6JPI - chains B and E of the 6 polymer chains in the assembly; structure by X-ray diffraction, 3.14 A resolution.

== Chain B ==
Name: HTH cro/C1-type domain-containing protein
From: Pseudomonas aeruginosa (strain ATCC 15692 / DSM 22644 / CIP 104116 / JCM 14847 / LMG 12228 / 1C / PRS 101 / PAO1)
UniProt: Q9HVC1 (Q9HVC1_PSEAE); residues 1-101 here = UniProt positions 1-101
Sequence (109 residues; each row starts with the number of its first residue):
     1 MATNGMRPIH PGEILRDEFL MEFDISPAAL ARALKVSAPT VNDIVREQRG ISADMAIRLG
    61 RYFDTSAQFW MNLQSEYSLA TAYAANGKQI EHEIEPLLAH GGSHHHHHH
Unresolved in the structure: 1-5, 99-109
Sequence notes: expression tag (102-109)

== Chain E ==
Molecule: 28-nt DNA strand
Sequence (28 nucleotides; each row starts with the number of its first residue):
     1 CATTAACCCT TAACGTTAAG CGTTAACT

== Chain B / chain E interface ==
Residue-residue contacts - 12 pairs, chain B then chain E:
  Ser-26(B) with DT10(E), phosphate contact
  Pro-27(B) with DT10(E), phosphate contact
  Ala-28(B) with DC9(E), sugar contact; DT10(E), hydrogen bond to the phosphate
  Arg-32(B) with DC9(E), salt bridge to the phosphate
  Ala-38(B) with DT10(E), base contact; DT11(E), base contact
  Pro-39(B) with DT11(E), base contact
  Asn-42(B) with DT10(E), sugar contact; DT11(E), hydrogen bond to the phosphate
  Arg-46(B) with DT11(E), salt bridge to the phosphate; DA12(E), salt bridge to the phosphate

== Summary ==
8 residues of chain B face 4 of chain E across their interface; the contacts include 2 hydrogen bonds and 3
salt bridges. Polar pairs include Ala-28(B)/DT10(E), Asn-42(B)/DT11(E) and Arg-32(B)/DC9(E).
Here chain B is HTH cro/C1-type domain-containing protein (Pseudomonas aeruginosa (strain ATCC 15692 / DSM
22644 / CIP 104116 / JCM 14847 / LMG 12228 / 1C / PRS 101 / PAO1)) and chain E is a 28-nt DNA strand. Entry
6JPI (Crystal structure of PA4674 in complex with its operator DNA (28bp) from Pseudomonas aeruginosa) was
determined by X-ray diffraction.
